PDB entry 6QWK | X-ray diffraction, 2.90 A resolution | chains A and C of the 4 polymer chains in the assembly

Chain A:
Molecule: Listeriolysin positive regulatory factor A
Organism: Listeria monocytogenes
UniProt: Q4TVQ0 (Q4TVQ0_LISMN); residue numbers follow UniProt; this construct covers 1-237
Chain sequence (239 residues; numbered -1 to 237; the number before each row is that of its first residue; numbers below 1 keep their minus sign (Gly-1 is residue -1)):
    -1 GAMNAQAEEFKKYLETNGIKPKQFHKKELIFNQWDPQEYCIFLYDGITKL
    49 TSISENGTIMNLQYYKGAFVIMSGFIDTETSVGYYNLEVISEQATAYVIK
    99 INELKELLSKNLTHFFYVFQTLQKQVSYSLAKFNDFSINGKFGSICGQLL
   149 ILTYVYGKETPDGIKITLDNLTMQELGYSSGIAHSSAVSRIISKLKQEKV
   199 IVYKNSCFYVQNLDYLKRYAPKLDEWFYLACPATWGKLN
Disordered / not traced: -1 to 1
Differences from the reference sequence: expression tag (-1 to 0); engineered mutation Phe140 (Leu in Q4TVQ0)
What the authors report for this chain:
  - mutagenesis - L140F, G145S: increased binding to the 30-nt DNA strand (chain C)
  - mutagenesis - L140F, G145S: increased growth in response to G-6-P
  - mutagenesis - L140F: increased expression
  - mutagenesis - G145C, G145S: increased signaling

Chain C:
Molecule: 30-nt DNA strand
Sequence (30 nucleotides; numbered 1 to 30; the number before each row is that of its first residue):
     1 TTGAGGCATTAACATTTGTTAACGACGATA

How chain A and chain C interact:
Contacting residue pairs (12; chain A residue first):
  Thr170(A) with DA8(C), phosphate contact
  Met171(A) with DA8(C), hydrogen bond to the phosphate; DT9(C), phosphate contact
  Ser184(A) with DT10(C), base contact; DA11(C), base contact
  Ser187(A) with DT9(C), hydrogen bond to the phosphate; DT10(C), base contact
  Arg188(A) with DA12(C), base contact
  Ser191(A) with DT10(C), hydrogen bond to the phosphate
  Lys194(A) with DT9(C), salt bridge to the phosphate
  Tyr201(A) with DA8(C), phosphate contact; DT9(C), phosphate contact
Other interface residues (no listed pair), chain A (10 interface residues in all): Gln172, Ser183
Other interface residues (no listed pair), chain C (6 interface residues in all): DC7

In short:
Chain A and chain C form an interface of 10 and 6 residues respectively; the contacts include 3 hydrogen bonds
and 1 salt bridge. Polar contacts include Met171(A)-DA8(C), Ser187(A)-DT9(C) and Ser191(A)-DT10(C). The paper
reports that L140F and G145S of chain A increase binding to the 30-nt DNA strand (chain C); L140F and G145S of
chain A increase growth in response to G-6-P.
Chain A is Listeriolysin positive regulatory factor A (Listeria monocytogenes) and chain C is a 30-nt DNA
strand; the structure, The Transcriptional Regulator PrfA-L140F mutant from Listeria Monocytogenes in complex
with a 30-bp operator PrfA-box motif, was determined by X-ray diffraction, deposited together with 6QWF, 6QWH
and 6QWM.
